Entry 7F8A (X-ray diffraction, 1.90 A resolution); this record covers chain A.

== Chain A ==
Name: Erm(38)
From: Mycolicibacterium smegmatis
UniProtKB: Q79N53 (Q79N53_MYCSM); residue numbers follow UniProt; this construct covers 1-261
Sequence (261 residues; each row starts with the number of its first residue):
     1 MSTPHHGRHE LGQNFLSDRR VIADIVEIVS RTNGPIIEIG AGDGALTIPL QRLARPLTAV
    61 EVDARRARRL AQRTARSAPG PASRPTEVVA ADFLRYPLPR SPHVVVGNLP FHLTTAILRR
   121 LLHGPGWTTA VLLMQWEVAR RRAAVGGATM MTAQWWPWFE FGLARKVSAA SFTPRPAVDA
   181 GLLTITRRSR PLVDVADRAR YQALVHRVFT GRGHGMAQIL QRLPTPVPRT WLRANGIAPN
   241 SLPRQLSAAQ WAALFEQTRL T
Not modelled in the structure: 1-12, 84, 226, 260-261
From the paper describing this entry:
  - mutagenesis - E61K, R119A, R140A, R141A, R142A: decreased catalytic activity
  - mutagenesis - R31A, K166A: unchanged catalytic activity
  - mutagenesis - R119A: unchanged binding to 32-mer RNA substrate
  - catalytic residues: Phe111 (from molecular simulation)

== Overview ==
From the paper: the catalytic residue Phe111; E61K, R119A and R140A, among others, reduce catalytic activity;
7 substitutions were tested in all.
Chain A is Erm(38) (Mycolicibacterium smegmatis); the structure, Crystal structure of rRNA methyltransferase
Erm38, was determined by X-ray diffraction together with 7F8B and 7F8C from the same study.
